6OQA - chains C and D of the 4 polymer chains in the assembly; structure by X-ray diffraction, 2.20 A resolution.

== Chain C (and D) ==
Molecule: Centrosome-associated protein CEP250
Source organism: Homo sapiens
Notes: chain D of this document is another copy of the same molecule, construct and numbering; everything in this record applies to it too
UniProt: Q9BV73 (CP250_HUMAN), isoform Q9BV73-2; residues 2134-2231 here correspond to UniProt positions 2078-2175 (UniProt number = residue number - 56)
Sequence (98 residues; numbered 2134 to 2231; the number before each row is that of its first residue):
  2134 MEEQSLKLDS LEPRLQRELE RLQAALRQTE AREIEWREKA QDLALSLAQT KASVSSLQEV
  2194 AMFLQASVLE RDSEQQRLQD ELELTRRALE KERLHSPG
Disordered / not traced: 2134-2145, 2229-2231
Residues lining bound ligands:
  - 60Z ((3R,4E,7E,10R,11S,12R,13S,16R,17R,24aS)-11,17-dihydroxy-10,12,16-trimethyl-3-[(2R)-1-phenylbutan-2-yl]-6,9,10,11,12,13,14,15,16,17,22,23,24,24a-tetradecahydro-3H-13,17-epoxypyrido[2,1-c][1,4]oxazacyclohenicosine-1,18,19(21H)-trione), molecule 1: L2190, V2193, F2196, L2197
  - 60Z, molecule 2: Q2191, A2194, M2195, Q2198
What the authors report for this chain:
  - binding site for 60Z: L2190, Q2191, V2193, A2194, M2195, F2196, L2197, Q2198

== Chain C / chain D interface ==
Pairs across the interface (79):
  L2148(C) - L2148(D)
  L2148(C) - Q2149(D)
  E2151(C) - L2152(D)
  L2155(C) - L2152(D)
  L2155(C) - L2155(D)  hydrophobic
  L2155(C) - Q2156(D)
  A2158(C) - L2159(D)
  L2159(C) - L2155(D)  hydrophobic
  L2159(C) - A2158(D)
  L2159(C) - L2159(D)  hydrophobic
  L2159(C) - T2162(D)
  T2162(C) - L2159(D)
  T2162(C) - T2162(D)
  T2162(C) - E2163(D)
  T2162(C) - E2166(D)
  E2163(C) - T2162(D)
  R2165(C) - E2166(D)  salt bridge
  E2166(C) - T2162(D)
  E2166(C) - R2165(D)  salt bridge
  E2166(C) - E2166(D)
  E2166(C) - W2169(D)
  W2169(C) - W2169(D)  hydrophobic
  W2169(C) - R2170(D)
  W2169(C) - A2173(D)  hydrophobic
  R2170(C) - W2169(D)
  A2173(C) - W2169(D)  hydrophobic
  A2173(C) - A2173(D)  hydrophobic
  A2173(C) - L2176(D)
  L2176(C) - A2173(D)
  L2176(C) - L2176(D)  hydrophobic
  L2176(C) - L2180(D)  hydrophobic
  S2179(C) - L2180(D)
  L2180(C) - S2179(D)
  L2180(C) - L2180(D)
  L2180(C) - T2183(D)
  T2183(C) - L2180(D)
  T2183(C) - T2183(D)
  T2183(C) - V2187(D)
  K2184(C) - T2183(D)
  S2186(C) - V2187(D)
  V2187(C) - T2183(D)
  V2187(C) - V2187(D)  hydrophobic
  V2187(C) - L2190(D)
  L2190(C) - V2187(D)  hydrophobic
  L2190(C) - L2190(D)  hydrophobic
  A2194(C) - L2197(D)
  L2197(C) - A2194(D)
  L2197(C) - L2197(D)  hydrophobic
  L2197(C) - V2201(D)
  V2201(C) - L2197(D)
  V2201(C) - S2200(D)
  V2201(C) - V2201(D)  hydrophobic
  V2201(C) - R2204(D)
  R2204(C) - V2201(D)
  R2204(C) - R2204(D)
  R2204(C) - D2205(D)  salt bridge
  D2205(C) - R2204(D)  salt bridge
  E2207(C) - Q2208(D)
  Q2208(C) - E2207(D)
  Q2208(C) - L2211(D)
  L2211(C) - Q2208(D)
  L2211(C) - L2215(D)  hydrophobic
  Q2212(C) - L2211(D)
  E2214(C) - L2215(D)
  E2214(C) - R2219(D)  salt bridge
  L2215(C) - L2211(D)  hydrophobic
  L2215(C) - E2214(D)
  L2215(C) - L2215(D)  hydrophobic
  L2215(C) - T2218(D)
  T2218(C) - L2215(D)
  T2218(C) - T2218(D)
  T2218(C) - R2219(D)
  R2219(C) - E2214(D)  salt bridge
  A2221(C) - L2222(D)  hydrophobic
  L2222(C) - L2222(D)  hydrophobic
  E2225(C) - L2222(D)
  E2225(C) - E2225(D)
  E2225(C) - R2226(D)  salt bridge
  R2226(C) - E2225(D)  salt bridge
Other interface residues (no listed pair), chain C (43 interface residues in all): L2152, Q2156, A2177, Q2191, Q2198, S2200
Other interface residues (no listed pair), chain D (45 interface residues in all): K2172, Q2174, A2177, K2184, S2186, Q2191, Q2198, Q2212, A2221

== In short ==
43 residues of chain C and 45 residues of chain D are in contact, with 8 salt bridges. Polar pairs include
R2165(C)-E2166(D), R2204(C)-D2205(D) and E2214(C)-R2219(D). Ligands of chain C: compound 60Z. From the paper:
a binding site for 60Z at L2190(C), Q2191(C) and V2193(C) among others.
Chain C and chain D are both Centrosome-associated protein CEP250 (Homo sapiens); the structure, Crystal
structure of CEP250 bound to FKBP12 in the presence of FK506-like novel natural product, was determined by
X-ray diffraction.
